4RZG - chains B and A; structure by X-ray diffraction, 2.70 A resolution.

Chain B (and A):
Protein: Nuclear receptor subfamily 4 group A member 1
From: Homo sapiens
Notes: chain A of this document is another copy of the same molecule, construct and numbering; everything in this record applies to it too
UniProt: P22736 (NR4A1_HUMAN); residues 20-267 here correspond to UniProt positions 351-598 (UniProt number = residue number + 331)
Sequence (256 residues; row label = number of the first residue in the row):
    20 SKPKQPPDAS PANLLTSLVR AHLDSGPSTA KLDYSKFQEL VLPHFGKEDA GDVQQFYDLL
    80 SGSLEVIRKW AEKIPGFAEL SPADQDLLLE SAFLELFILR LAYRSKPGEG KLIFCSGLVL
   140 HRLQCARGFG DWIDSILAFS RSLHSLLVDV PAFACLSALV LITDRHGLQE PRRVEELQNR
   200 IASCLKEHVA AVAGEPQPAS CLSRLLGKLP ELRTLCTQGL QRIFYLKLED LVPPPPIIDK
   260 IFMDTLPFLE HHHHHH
Disordered / not traced: 20-29, 63, 216-217, 268-275 (chain A: 20-30, 214-217, 268-275)
Differences from the reference sequence: expression tag (268-275)
Swiss-Prot annotation at these positions:
  - region: Pro190 to Gly213 (Binds lipopolysaccharide), Pro253 to Thr264 (AF-2)
  - modified residue: Ser20 (Phosphoserine)
What the authors report for this chain:
  - binding site for the ligand ZHN: Leu106, Ser110, Leu113, Asp263
  - mutagenesis - H185W, P266W: decreased binding to p38a
  - mutagenesis - T264E: unchanged binding to p38a
  - mutagenesis - C235R: unchanged binding to p38c

Chain B / chain A interface:
Residue-residue contacts (12):
  Thr236(B) - Leu247(A)
  Leu239(B) - Phe243(A)
  Gln240(B) - Tyr244(A)
  Phe243(B) - Leu239(A)
  Phe243(B) - Phe243(A)  hydrophobic
  Phe243(B) - Phe261(A)  hydrophobic
  Tyr244(B) - Gln240(A)
  Lys246(B) - Phe267(A)
  Met262(B) - Phe267(A)  hydrophobic
  Leu265(B) - Phe243(A)  hydrophobic
  Phe267(B) - Lys246(A)
  Phe267(B) - Met262(A)  hydrophobic
Also at the interface, not in a pair above, chain B (13 interface residues in all): Leu247, Glu248, Phe261, Pro266
Also at the interface, not in a pair above, chain A (11 interface residues in all): Thr236, Leu265

In short:
13 residues of chain B face 11 of chain A across their interface. The paper reports a binding site for the
ligand ZHN at Leu106(B), Ser110(B) and Leu113(B) among others; H185W and P266W of chain B reduce binding to
p38a; 4 substitutions were tested in all.
Both chains are Nuclear receptor subfamily 4 group A member 1 (Homo sapiens). Entry 4RZG (Crystal Structure
Analysis of the DNPA-bounded NUR77 Ligand binding Domain) was determined by X-ray diffraction together with
4RZE and 4RZF from the same study.
